Entry 6KFF (electron microscopy, 3.80 A resolution); this record covers chains E and F of the 8 polymer chains in the assembly.

Chain E (and F):
Name: Innexin-6
Organism: Caenorhabditis elegans
Notes: chain F of this document is another copy of the same molecule, construct and numbering; everything in this record applies to it too
Reference sequence: Q9U3N4 (INX6_CAEEL); residue numbers follow UniProt; this construct covers 1-389
Amino-acid sequence (389 residues; numbered 1 to 389; the number before each row is that of its first residue):
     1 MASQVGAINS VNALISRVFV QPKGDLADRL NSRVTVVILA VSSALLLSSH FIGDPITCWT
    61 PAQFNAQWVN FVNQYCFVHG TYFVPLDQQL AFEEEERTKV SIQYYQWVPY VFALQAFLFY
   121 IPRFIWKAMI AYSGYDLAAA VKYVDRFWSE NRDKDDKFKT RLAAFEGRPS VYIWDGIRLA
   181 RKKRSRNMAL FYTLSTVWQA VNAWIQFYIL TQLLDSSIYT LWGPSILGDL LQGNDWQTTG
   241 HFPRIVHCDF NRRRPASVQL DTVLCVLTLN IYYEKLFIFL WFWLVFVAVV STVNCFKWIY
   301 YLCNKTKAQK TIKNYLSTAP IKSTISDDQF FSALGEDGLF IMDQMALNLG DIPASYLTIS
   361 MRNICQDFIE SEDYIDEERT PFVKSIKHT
Disordered / not traced: 1-15, 23-24, 87-100, 215-220, 252-261, 370-389
Disulfides: Cys-58/Cys-265, Cys-76/Cys-248

Chain E / chain F interface:
Residue-residue contacts (39; chain E residue first):
  Phe-51(E) with Ser-49(F); Tyr-272(F)
  Asn-65(E) with Gln-63(F)
  Gln-67(E) with Phe-64(F); Ala-66(F)
  Trp-68(E) with Trp-59(F), hydrophobic
  Phe-71(E) with Trp-59(F), hydrophobic; Leu-264(F); Val-266(F), hydrophobic
  Gln-74(E) with Thr-268(F)
  Tyr-75(E) with Ile-245(F), hydrophobic
  Val-78(E) with Trp-236(F); Ile-245(F), hydrophobic
  His-79(E) with Gln-237(F)
  Gln-106(E) with Ile-271(F); Lys-275(F)
  Trp-107(E) with Leu-230(F), hydrophobic; Lys-275(F)
  Tyr-110(E) with Tyr-272(F); Lys-275(F)
  Tyr-143(E) with Arg-152(F), hydrogen bond (side chain-backbone); Asp-153(F); Phe-158(F)
  Arg-146(E) with Arg-152(F); Asp-153(F), salt bridge
  Arg-168(E) with Asp-153(F), salt bridge; Phe-158(F)
  Val-171(E) with Arg-161(F)
  Tyr-172(E) with Trp-148(F), hydrophobic; Ile-352(F)
  Asp-175(E) with Tyr-356(F), hydrogen bond
  Gly-176(E) with Ile-352(F)
  Leu-179(E) with Thr-318(F); Asp-351(F); Ile-352(F), hydrophobic; Ser-355(F)
  Lys-182(E) with Asn-314(F), hydrogen bond (backbone-side chain)
  Lys-183(E) with Asp-351(F), salt bridge
  Arg-184(E) with Lys-310(F)
Other interface residues (no listed pair), chain E (29 interface residues in all): Ser-16, His-50, Asn-70, Gly-134, Lys-157, Arg-178
Other interface residues (no listed pair), chain F (34 interface residues in all): Asp-25, Thr-57, Cys-58, Asn-65, Asp-155, Arg-244, Tyr-315

Summary:
The interface between chain E and chain F involves 29 residues on one side and 34 on the other, with 3
hydrogen bonds and 3 salt bridges. Polar pairs include Arg-146(E)/Asp-153(F), Arg-168(E)/Asp-153(F) and
Lys-183(E)/Asp-351(F).
Both chains are Innexin-6 (Caenorhabditis elegans). Entry 6KFF (Undocked INX-6 hemichannel in a nanodisc) was
determined by electron microscopy (same publication as 6KFG and 6KFH).
